6A5W - chains A and B; structure by X-ray diffraction, 2.88 A resolution.

== Chain A ==
Name: Bile acid receptor
From: Homo sapiens
Notes: fragment: ligand binding domain
UniProt: Q96RI1 (NR1H4_HUMAN); residues 244-471 here correspond to UniProt positions 258-485 (UniProt number = residue number + 14)
Amino-acid sequence (228 residues; numbered 244 to 471; the number before each row is that of its first residue):
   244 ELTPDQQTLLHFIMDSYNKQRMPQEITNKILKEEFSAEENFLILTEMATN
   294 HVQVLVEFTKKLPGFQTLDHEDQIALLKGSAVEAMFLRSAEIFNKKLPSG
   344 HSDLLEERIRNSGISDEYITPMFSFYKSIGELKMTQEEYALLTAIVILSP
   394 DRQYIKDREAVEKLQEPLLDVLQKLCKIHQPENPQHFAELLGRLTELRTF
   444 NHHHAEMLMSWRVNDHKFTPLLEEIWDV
Sequence notes: engineered mutation Glu432 (Cys446 in Q96RI1), Glu466 (Cys480 in Q96RI1)
UniProt features mapped onto this chain:
  - binding site (chenodeoxycholate): Arg331, Tyr361, Tyr369, His447
  - modified residue: Thr442 (Phosphothreonine)
  - cross-link: Lys275 (Glycyl lysine isopeptide (Lys-Gly) (interchain with G-Cter in SUMO1))
Small-molecule neighbours: 9R0 (2-[2-[[3-[2,6-bis(chloranyl)phenyl]-5-cyclopropyl-1,2-oxazol-4-yl]methoxy]-6-azaspiro[3.4]octan-6-yl]-1,3-benzothiazole-6-carboxylic acid): Met265, Thr270, Ile273, Phe284, Leu287, Thr288, Met290, Ala291, His294, Met328, Phe329, Arg331, Ser332, Ile335, Leu340, Pro341, His344, Leu348, Ile357, Met365, Tyr369, His447, Met450, Trp454, Phe461, Trp469
What the authors report for this chain:
  - binding site for 9R0: His344
  - conformationally variable residues (side-chain flip): His445
  - mutagenesis - H445A: decreased signaling in response to 9cRA and GW4064
  - mutagenesis - R441A, R455S: decreased signaling in response to the two receptor agonists

== Chain B ==
Name: Nuclear receptor coactivator 1
UniProt: B5MCN7 (B5MCN7_HUMAN); residues 745-756 here correspond to UniProt positions 594-605 (UniProt number = residue number - 151)
Amino-acid sequence (12 residues; each row starts with the number of its first residue):
   745 DHQLLRYLLDKD

== How chain A and chain B interact ==
Pairs across the interface - 22 pairs, chain A then chain B:
  Val299(A) - Leu752(B)  hydrophobic
  Val299(A) - Leu753(B)  hydrophobic
  Glu300(A) - Lys755(B)  salt bridge
  Glu300(A) - Asp756(B)
  Lys303(A) - Leu752(B)  hydrogen bond (side chain-backbone)
  Lys303(A) - Leu753(B)
  Lys303(A) - Lys755(B)
  Lys303(A) - Asp756(B)  salt bridge
  Phe308(A) - Leu753(B)  hydrophobic
  Gln309(A) - Leu753(B)
  His313(A) - Arg750(B)  hydrogen bond (backbone-side chain)
  Gln316(A) - Arg750(B)  hydrogen bond
  Leu320(A) - Leu749(B)  hydrophobic
  Lys321(A) - His746(B)  hydrogen bond
  Lys321(A) - Leu749(B)
  Pro463(A) - Leu748(B)
  Leu464(A) - Leu748(B)
  Glu467(A) - His746(B)
  Glu467(A) - Gln747(B)  hydrogen bond (side chain-backbone)
  Glu467(A) - Leu748(B)  hydrogen bond (side chain-backbone)
  Glu467(A) - Leu749(B)  hydrogen bond (side chain-backbone)
  Asp470(A) - His746(B)  salt bridge
Interface residues without a listed pair, chain A (15 interface residues in all): Ile317, Ile468
Interface residues without a listed pair, chain B (11 interface residues in all): Asp745, Asp754

== In short ==
The interface between chain A and chain B involves 15 residues on one side and 11 on the other; the contacts
include 7 hydrogen bonds and 3 salt bridges. Among the polar pairs are Glu300(A)-Lys755(B),
Lys303(A)-Asp756(B) and Asp470(A)-His746(B). The paper reports a binding site for 9R0 at His344(A); R441A and
R455S of chain A reduce signaling in response to the two receptor agonists.
Here chain A is Bile acid receptor (Homo sapiens) and chain B is Nuclear receptor coactivator 1. Entry 6A5W
(FXR-LBD with HNC143 and SRC1) was determined by X-ray diffraction, deposited together with 6A5X, 6A5Y, 6A5Z
and 6A60.
